PDB entry 6RER | electron microscopy, 2.90 A resolution | chains P and V of the 20 polymer chains in the assembly

Chain P:
Name: Mitochondrial ATP synthase subunit OSCP
From: Polytomella sp. Pringsheim 198.80
UniProtKB: D8V7I1 (D8V7I1_9CHLO); numbering as in UniProt (aligned over 1-229)
Chain sequence (229 residues; row label = number of the first residue in the row):
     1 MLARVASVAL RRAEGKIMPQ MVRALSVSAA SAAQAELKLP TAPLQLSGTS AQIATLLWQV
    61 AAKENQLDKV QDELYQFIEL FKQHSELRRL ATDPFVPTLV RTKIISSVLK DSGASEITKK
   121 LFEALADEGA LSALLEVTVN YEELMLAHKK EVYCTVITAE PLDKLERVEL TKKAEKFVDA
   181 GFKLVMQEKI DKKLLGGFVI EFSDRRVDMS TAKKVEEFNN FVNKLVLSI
Not modelled in the structure: 1-36, 151-229

Chain V:
Name: ATP synthase subunit alpha
From: Polytomella sp. Pringsheim 198.80
UniProtKB: A0ZW40 (A0ZW40_9CHLO); residue numbers follow UniProt; this construct covers 1-562
Chain sequence (562 residues; each row starts with the number of its first residue):
     1 MRSPAAFVAR SGLFKASLGQ SNWAQKAEQM MASVTRTFAA DAKALDELRK PKFSSKYLIQ
    61 HVSQKLIPAV KEWEKSYQPP VIHLGRVLSV GDGIARVYGL KSVQAGELVC FDSGVKGMAL
   121 NLQADHVGVV VFGNDSVIHQ GDLVYRTGQI VNVPIGPGTL GRVTDGLGQP IDGKGPLTNV
   181 RSSLVEVKAP GIIARQSVRE PLFTGVKAVD ALVPIGRGQR ELIIGDRQTG KTAVAIDAII
   241 HQKNCNEQVP KAQRVYCVYV AVGQKRSTVA QLVKLFTQTG AMRYTIMVSA TASDAAPLQF
   301 LAPYSGCAMA EYFRDTGKHG LIIYDDLSKQ SVAYRQMSLL LRRPPGREAF PGDVFYLHSR
   361 LLERAAKLSK ELGGGSLTAF PVIETQAGDV SAYIATNVIS ITDGQIFLET ELFYKGIRPA
   421 LNVGLSVSRV GSAAQFPGMK QVAGTLKLEL AQYREVAAFA QFGSDLDAAT QYVLERGARL
   481 TEMLKQKQFA PIPIERQTVA VYAATKGFLD KVRVQDIVAA EEAVISQVNP AVFKILKANG
   541 KITPALDAHL KAELRKVKLP GA
Not modelled in the structure: 1-42
Construct notes: conflict Arg266 (Lys in A0ZW40)
Ion coordination: Mg2+: Thr232 (together with ATP)
Small-molecule neighbours: ATP (adenosine-5'-triphosphate): Asp226, Arg227, Gln228, Thr229, Gly230, Lys231, Thr232, Ala233, Asp326, Glu384, Phe413, Arg418, Pro419, Gln486, Lys487, Gln488
What the authors report for this chain:
  - binding site for the ligand ADP: Arg429

Interface between chain P and chain V:
Contacting residue pairs (46):
  Leu37(P) - Trp73(V)
  Lys38(P) - Trp73(V)
  Leu39(P) - Trp73(V)  hydrophobic
  Thr49(P) - Phe53(V)
  Gln52(P) - Ile59(V)
  Ile53(P) - Leu58(V)  hydrophobic
  Ile53(P) - Ile59(V)  hydrophobic
  Leu56(P) - Ile59(V)  hydrophobic
  Leu56(P) - Ser63(V)
  Leu56(P) - Leu66(V)  hydrophobic
  Val60(P) - Val70(V)
  Lys63(P) - Val70(V)
  Lys63(P) - Glu72(V)
  Glu64(P) - Val70(V)
  Glu64(P) - Lys71(V)  salt bridge
  Glu64(P) - Glu72(V)
  Ile78(P) - Leu45(V)  hydrophobic
  Phe81(P) - Leu45(V)  hydrophobic
  Phe81(P) - Leu48(V)  hydrophobic
  Lys82(P) - Leu45(V)
  Arg88(P) - Ala44(V)
  Ala91(P) - Leu48(V)  hydrophobic
  Thr92(P) - Glu47(V)
  Glu116(P) - Ala69(V)
  Ile117(P) - Leu66(V)
  Ile117(P) - Ala69(V)  hydrophobic
  Lys120(P) - Lys65(V)
  Lys120(P) - Leu66(V)
  Lys120(P) - Ala69(V)
  Leu121(P) - Leu66(V)
  Ala124(P) - His61(V)
  Ala124(P) - Lys65(V)
  Asp127(P) - His61(V)  salt bridge
  Glu128(P) - Ser55(V)
  Glu128(P) - Leu58(V)
  Glu128(P) - His61(V)  salt bridge
  Ala130(P) - Leu58(V)  hydrophobic
  Ser132(P) - Leu48(V)
  Ser132(P) - Pro51(V)
  Ala133(P) - Pro51(V)
  Leu135(P) - Leu45(V)  hydrophobic
  Leu135(P) - Leu48(V)
  Glu136(P) - Leu48(V)
  Glu136(P) - Arg49(V)
  Glu136(P) - Lys50(V)  hydrogen bond (side chain-backbone)
  Glu136(P) - Pro51(V)
Also at the interface, not in a pair above, chain P (32 interface residues in all): Leu57, Gln66, Leu125, Leu131
Also at the interface, not in a pair above, chain V (22 interface residues in all): Val62, Ile67

Overview:
32 residues of chain P and 22 residues of chain V are in contact, with 1 hydrogen bond and 3 salt bridges.
Polar pairs include Glu64(P)-Lys71(V), Asp127(P)-His61(V) and Glu128(P)-His61(V). Bound to chain V: ATP. The
paper reports a binding site for the ligand ADP at Arg429(V).
Here chain P is Mitochondrial ATP synthase subunit OSCP and chain V is ATP synthase subunit alpha, both from
Polytomella sp. Pringsheim 198.80. Entry 6RER (Cryo-EM structure of Polytomella F-ATP synthase, Rotary
substate 3B, focussed refinement of F1 head and rotor) was determined by electron microscopy together with
6RD4, 6RD5, 6RD6, 6RD7, 6RD8, 6RD9 and 46 further entries from the same study.
